8HUI - chains B and C of the 3 polymer chains in the assembly; structure by X-ray diffraction, 1.44 A resolution.

[Chain B (and C)]
Protein: Fructotransferase
From: Streptomyces peucetius subsp. caesius ATCC 27952
Notes: EC 4.2.2.17; chain C of this document is another copy of the same molecule, construct and numbering; everything in this record applies to it too
Reference sequence: A0A2D3U3Z1 (A0A2D3U3Z1_STRC0); residues 1-394 here = UniProt positions 1-394
Sequence (400 residues; row label = number of the first residue in the row):
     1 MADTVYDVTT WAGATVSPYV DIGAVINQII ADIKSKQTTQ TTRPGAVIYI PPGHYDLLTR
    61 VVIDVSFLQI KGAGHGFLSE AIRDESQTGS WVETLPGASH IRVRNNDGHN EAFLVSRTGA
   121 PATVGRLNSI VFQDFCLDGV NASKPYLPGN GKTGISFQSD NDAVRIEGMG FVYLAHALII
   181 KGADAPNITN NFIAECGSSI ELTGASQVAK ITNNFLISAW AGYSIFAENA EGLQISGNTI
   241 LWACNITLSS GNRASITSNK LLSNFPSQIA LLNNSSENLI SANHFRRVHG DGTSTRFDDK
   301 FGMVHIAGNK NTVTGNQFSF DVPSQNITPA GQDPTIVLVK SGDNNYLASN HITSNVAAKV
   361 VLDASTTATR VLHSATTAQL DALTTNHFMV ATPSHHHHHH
Unresolved in the structure: 1, 395-400 (chain C: 1)
Construct notes: expression tag (395-400)

[Chain B / chain C interface]
Contacting residue pairs (131):
  Ala-2(B) / Thr-9(C)  hydrogen bond (backbone-side chain)
  Ala-2(B) / Thr-10(C)
  Ala-2(B) / Tyr-19(C)
  Ala-2(B) / Pro-51(C)  hydrophobic
  Thr-4(B) / Pro-51(C)
  Thr-4(B) / Pro-52(C)  hydrogen bond (side chain-backbone)
  Val-5(B) / Pro-51(C)  hydrophobic
  Gln-40(B) / Thr-88(C)
  Gln-40(B) / Gly-89(C)
  Gln-40(B) / Trp-91(C)
  Gln-40(B) / Val-92(C)
  Gln-40(B) / Glu-93(C)
  Gln-40(B) / Thr-94(C)  hydrogen bond (backbone-backbone)
  Thr-41(B) / His-54(C)  hydrogen bond (backbone-side chain)
  Thr-41(B) / Thr-94(C)
  Thr-41(B) / Leu-95(C)
  Arg-43(B) / His-54(C)
  Arg-43(B) / Val-92(C)  hydrogen bond (side chain-backbone)
  Pro-44(B) / Gly-53(C)
  Pro-44(B) / His-54(C)
  Pro-44(B) / Gly-97(C)
  Pro-44(B) / Ala-98(C)  hydrogen bond (backbone-backbone)
  Gly-45(B) / Pro-52(C)
  Ala-46(B) / Pro-52(C)
  Val-47(B) / Tyr-49(C)
  Val-47(B) / Pro-52(C)
  Ser-66(B) / Glu-93(C)  hydrogen bond
  Phe-67(B) / Gly-76(C)
  Phe-67(B) / Phe-77(C)
  Phe-67(B) / Glu-93(C)
  Phe-67(B) / Leu-95(C)
  Phe-67(B) / Pro-96(C)
  Phe-67(B) / Gly-97(C)
  Phe-67(B) / Ala-98(C)
  Gln-69(B) / Ala-73(C)  hydrogen bond (side chain-backbone)
  Arg-117(B) / Val-92(C)
  Arg-117(B) / Glu-93(C)  salt bridge
  Pro-121(B) / Trp-91(C)
  Ala-122(B) / Gln-87(C)
  Ala-122(B) / Trp-91(C)  hydrogen bond (backbone-side chain)
  Thr-123(B) / Ser-90(C)
  Thr-123(B) / Trp-91(C)  hydrogen bond (backbone-backbone)
  Val-124(B) / Ser-90(C)
  Val-124(B) / Trp-91(C)
  Val-124(B) / Val-92(C)  hydrogen bond (backbone-backbone)
  Gly-125(B) / Trp-91(C)
  Arg-126(B) / Ile-82(C)
  Arg-126(B) / Glu-93(C)
  Asn-128(B) / Phe-77(C)
  Asn-128(B) / Leu-78(C)
  Asn-128(B) / Glu-93(C)  hydrogen bond
  Ser-129(B) / His-75(C)  hydrogen bond
  Ser-129(B) / Gly-76(C)
  Ser-129(B) / Phe-77(C)  hydrogen bond (side chain-backbone)
  Val-131(B) / His-75(C)
  Asp-162(B) / Phe-77(C)
  Ala-163(B) / His-75(C)  hydrogen bond (backbone-side chain)
  Ala-163(B) / Phe-192(C)  hydrophobic
  Arg-165(B) / His-75(C)  hydrogen bond
  Arg-165(B) / Asp-134(C)  salt bridge
  Arg-165(B) / Gly-168(C)  hydrogen bond (side chain-backbone)
  Arg-165(B) / Asn-190(C)
  Glu-167(B) / Asn-190(C)  hydrogen bond
  Ala-185(B) / Phe-192(C)  hydrophobic
  Ala-185(B) / Phe-215(C)
  Pro-186(B) / Phe-215(C)
  Asn-187(B) / Asn-190(C)  hydrogen bond
  Thr-189(B) / Asn-190(C)
  Thr-189(B) / Asn-213(C)  hydrogen bond
  Val-208(B) / Phe-215(C)
  Val-208(B) / Leu-241(C)  hydrophobic
  Lys-210(B) / Asn-190(C)
  Lys-210(B) / Asn-213(C)  hydrogen bond
  Lys-210(B) / Asn-214(C)
  Lys-210(B) / Phe-215(C)
  Lys-210(B) / Gly-237(C)
  Lys-210(B) / Thr-239(C)
  Thr-212(B) / Asn-213(C)  hydrogen bond
  Gly-232(B) / Lys-260(C)
  Gln-234(B) / Gly-237(C)  hydrogen bond (side chain-backbone)
  Gln-234(B) / Asn-238(C)  hydrogen bond (side chain-backbone)
  Gln-234(B) / Thr-239(C)  hydrogen bond
  Gln-234(B) / Ser-258(C)
  Gln-234(B) / Lys-260(C)
  Ser-236(B) / Gly-237(C)
  Ser-236(B) / Ser-258(C)
  Arg-253(B) / Lys-260(C)  hydrogen bond (backbone-side chain)
  Arg-253(B) / His-284(C)
  Arg-253(B) / Arg-286(C)
  Ala-254(B) / His-284(C)
  Ser-255(B) / Asn-259(C)
  Ser-255(B) / His-284(C)
  Thr-257(B) / Ser-258(C)  hydrogen bond
  Thr-257(B) / Ala-282(C)
  Ser-258(B) / Ser-258(C)
  Glu-277(B) / His-284(C)  hydrogen bond (backbone-side chain)
  Glu-277(B) / Arg-286(C)  salt bridge
  Glu-277(B) / Gln-317(C)
  Glu-277(B) / Ser-319(C)  hydrogen bond
  Glu-277(B) / Thr-353(C)  hydrogen bond
  Asn-278(B) / Gln-317(C)
  Leu-279(B) / Ala-282(C)
  Leu-279(B) / Asn-283(C)
  Leu-279(B) / His-284(C)
  Leu-279(B) / Gly-315(C)
  Ser-281(B) / Ala-282(C)
  Ser-281(B) / Gly-315(C)  hydrogen bond (side chain-backbone)
  Ala-282(B) / Ala-282(C)  hydrophobic
  Lys-310(B) / Gln-317(C)  hydrogen bond (backbone-side chain)
  Lys-310(B) / His-351(C)
  Lys-310(B) / Thr-353(C)
  Asn-311(B) / His-351(C)
  Thr-312(B) / Gln-317(C)  hydrogen bond
  Thr-312(B) / His-351(C)  hydrogen bond
  Thr-314(B) / Gly-315(C)  hydrogen bond (side chain-backbone)
  Thr-314(B) / Ser-349(C)
  Asn-344(B) / His-351(C)  hydrogen bond (backbone-side chain)
  Tyr-346(B) / Ser-349(C)
  Tyr-346(B) / Asn-350(C)  hydrogen bond (side chain-backbone)
  Tyr-346(B) / His-351(C)
  Tyr-346(B) / His-373(C)  hydrogen bond (side chain-backbone)
  Ser-349(B) / Ser-349(C)  hydrogen bond
  Arg-370(B) / Thr-392(C)
  Arg-370(B) / Pro-393(C)  hydrogen bond (side chain-backbone)
  Leu-372(B) / His-373(C)
  Leu-372(B) / Pro-393(C)
  His-373(B) / His-373(C)
  Phe-388(B) / Pro-393(C)  hydrophobic
  Phe-388(B) / Ser-394(C)
  Phe-388(B) / His-395(C)
  Val-390(B) / Pro-393(C)  hydrophobic
Interface residues without a listed pair, chain B (64 interface residues in all): Thr-39, Thr-42, Lys-71, Gln-133, Ala-348
Interface residues without a listed pair, chain C (62 interface residues in all): Lys-71, Gly-74, Ser-79, Asn-316, Ser-354, Thr-376

[Summary]
The interface between chain B and chain C involves 64 residues on one side and 62 on the other; the contacts
include 40 hydrogen bonds and 3 salt bridges. Among the polar pairs are Arg-117(B)/Glu-93(C),
Arg-165(B)/Asp-134(C) and Glu-277(B)/Arg-286(C).
Chain B and chain C are both Fructotransferase (Streptomyces peucetius subsp. caesius ATCC 27952); the
structure, Crystal structure of DFA I-forming Inulin Lyase from Streptomyces peucetius subsp. caesius ATCC
27952 in complex ..., was determined by X-ray diffraction (same publication as 8HSN).
